PDB entry 8BX8 | electron microscopy, 30.30 A resolution (very low resolution: no residue pairs are listed; an interface is given only as per-side residue counts) | chains A and Q of the 18 polymer chains in the assembly

== Chain A ==
Molecule: Dynein heavy chain, outer arm protein
Source organism: Tetrahymena thermophila
UniProt: Q22A67 (Q22A67_TETTS); numbering as in UniProt (aligned over 1-4620)
Sequence (4620 residues; row label = number of the first residue in the row):
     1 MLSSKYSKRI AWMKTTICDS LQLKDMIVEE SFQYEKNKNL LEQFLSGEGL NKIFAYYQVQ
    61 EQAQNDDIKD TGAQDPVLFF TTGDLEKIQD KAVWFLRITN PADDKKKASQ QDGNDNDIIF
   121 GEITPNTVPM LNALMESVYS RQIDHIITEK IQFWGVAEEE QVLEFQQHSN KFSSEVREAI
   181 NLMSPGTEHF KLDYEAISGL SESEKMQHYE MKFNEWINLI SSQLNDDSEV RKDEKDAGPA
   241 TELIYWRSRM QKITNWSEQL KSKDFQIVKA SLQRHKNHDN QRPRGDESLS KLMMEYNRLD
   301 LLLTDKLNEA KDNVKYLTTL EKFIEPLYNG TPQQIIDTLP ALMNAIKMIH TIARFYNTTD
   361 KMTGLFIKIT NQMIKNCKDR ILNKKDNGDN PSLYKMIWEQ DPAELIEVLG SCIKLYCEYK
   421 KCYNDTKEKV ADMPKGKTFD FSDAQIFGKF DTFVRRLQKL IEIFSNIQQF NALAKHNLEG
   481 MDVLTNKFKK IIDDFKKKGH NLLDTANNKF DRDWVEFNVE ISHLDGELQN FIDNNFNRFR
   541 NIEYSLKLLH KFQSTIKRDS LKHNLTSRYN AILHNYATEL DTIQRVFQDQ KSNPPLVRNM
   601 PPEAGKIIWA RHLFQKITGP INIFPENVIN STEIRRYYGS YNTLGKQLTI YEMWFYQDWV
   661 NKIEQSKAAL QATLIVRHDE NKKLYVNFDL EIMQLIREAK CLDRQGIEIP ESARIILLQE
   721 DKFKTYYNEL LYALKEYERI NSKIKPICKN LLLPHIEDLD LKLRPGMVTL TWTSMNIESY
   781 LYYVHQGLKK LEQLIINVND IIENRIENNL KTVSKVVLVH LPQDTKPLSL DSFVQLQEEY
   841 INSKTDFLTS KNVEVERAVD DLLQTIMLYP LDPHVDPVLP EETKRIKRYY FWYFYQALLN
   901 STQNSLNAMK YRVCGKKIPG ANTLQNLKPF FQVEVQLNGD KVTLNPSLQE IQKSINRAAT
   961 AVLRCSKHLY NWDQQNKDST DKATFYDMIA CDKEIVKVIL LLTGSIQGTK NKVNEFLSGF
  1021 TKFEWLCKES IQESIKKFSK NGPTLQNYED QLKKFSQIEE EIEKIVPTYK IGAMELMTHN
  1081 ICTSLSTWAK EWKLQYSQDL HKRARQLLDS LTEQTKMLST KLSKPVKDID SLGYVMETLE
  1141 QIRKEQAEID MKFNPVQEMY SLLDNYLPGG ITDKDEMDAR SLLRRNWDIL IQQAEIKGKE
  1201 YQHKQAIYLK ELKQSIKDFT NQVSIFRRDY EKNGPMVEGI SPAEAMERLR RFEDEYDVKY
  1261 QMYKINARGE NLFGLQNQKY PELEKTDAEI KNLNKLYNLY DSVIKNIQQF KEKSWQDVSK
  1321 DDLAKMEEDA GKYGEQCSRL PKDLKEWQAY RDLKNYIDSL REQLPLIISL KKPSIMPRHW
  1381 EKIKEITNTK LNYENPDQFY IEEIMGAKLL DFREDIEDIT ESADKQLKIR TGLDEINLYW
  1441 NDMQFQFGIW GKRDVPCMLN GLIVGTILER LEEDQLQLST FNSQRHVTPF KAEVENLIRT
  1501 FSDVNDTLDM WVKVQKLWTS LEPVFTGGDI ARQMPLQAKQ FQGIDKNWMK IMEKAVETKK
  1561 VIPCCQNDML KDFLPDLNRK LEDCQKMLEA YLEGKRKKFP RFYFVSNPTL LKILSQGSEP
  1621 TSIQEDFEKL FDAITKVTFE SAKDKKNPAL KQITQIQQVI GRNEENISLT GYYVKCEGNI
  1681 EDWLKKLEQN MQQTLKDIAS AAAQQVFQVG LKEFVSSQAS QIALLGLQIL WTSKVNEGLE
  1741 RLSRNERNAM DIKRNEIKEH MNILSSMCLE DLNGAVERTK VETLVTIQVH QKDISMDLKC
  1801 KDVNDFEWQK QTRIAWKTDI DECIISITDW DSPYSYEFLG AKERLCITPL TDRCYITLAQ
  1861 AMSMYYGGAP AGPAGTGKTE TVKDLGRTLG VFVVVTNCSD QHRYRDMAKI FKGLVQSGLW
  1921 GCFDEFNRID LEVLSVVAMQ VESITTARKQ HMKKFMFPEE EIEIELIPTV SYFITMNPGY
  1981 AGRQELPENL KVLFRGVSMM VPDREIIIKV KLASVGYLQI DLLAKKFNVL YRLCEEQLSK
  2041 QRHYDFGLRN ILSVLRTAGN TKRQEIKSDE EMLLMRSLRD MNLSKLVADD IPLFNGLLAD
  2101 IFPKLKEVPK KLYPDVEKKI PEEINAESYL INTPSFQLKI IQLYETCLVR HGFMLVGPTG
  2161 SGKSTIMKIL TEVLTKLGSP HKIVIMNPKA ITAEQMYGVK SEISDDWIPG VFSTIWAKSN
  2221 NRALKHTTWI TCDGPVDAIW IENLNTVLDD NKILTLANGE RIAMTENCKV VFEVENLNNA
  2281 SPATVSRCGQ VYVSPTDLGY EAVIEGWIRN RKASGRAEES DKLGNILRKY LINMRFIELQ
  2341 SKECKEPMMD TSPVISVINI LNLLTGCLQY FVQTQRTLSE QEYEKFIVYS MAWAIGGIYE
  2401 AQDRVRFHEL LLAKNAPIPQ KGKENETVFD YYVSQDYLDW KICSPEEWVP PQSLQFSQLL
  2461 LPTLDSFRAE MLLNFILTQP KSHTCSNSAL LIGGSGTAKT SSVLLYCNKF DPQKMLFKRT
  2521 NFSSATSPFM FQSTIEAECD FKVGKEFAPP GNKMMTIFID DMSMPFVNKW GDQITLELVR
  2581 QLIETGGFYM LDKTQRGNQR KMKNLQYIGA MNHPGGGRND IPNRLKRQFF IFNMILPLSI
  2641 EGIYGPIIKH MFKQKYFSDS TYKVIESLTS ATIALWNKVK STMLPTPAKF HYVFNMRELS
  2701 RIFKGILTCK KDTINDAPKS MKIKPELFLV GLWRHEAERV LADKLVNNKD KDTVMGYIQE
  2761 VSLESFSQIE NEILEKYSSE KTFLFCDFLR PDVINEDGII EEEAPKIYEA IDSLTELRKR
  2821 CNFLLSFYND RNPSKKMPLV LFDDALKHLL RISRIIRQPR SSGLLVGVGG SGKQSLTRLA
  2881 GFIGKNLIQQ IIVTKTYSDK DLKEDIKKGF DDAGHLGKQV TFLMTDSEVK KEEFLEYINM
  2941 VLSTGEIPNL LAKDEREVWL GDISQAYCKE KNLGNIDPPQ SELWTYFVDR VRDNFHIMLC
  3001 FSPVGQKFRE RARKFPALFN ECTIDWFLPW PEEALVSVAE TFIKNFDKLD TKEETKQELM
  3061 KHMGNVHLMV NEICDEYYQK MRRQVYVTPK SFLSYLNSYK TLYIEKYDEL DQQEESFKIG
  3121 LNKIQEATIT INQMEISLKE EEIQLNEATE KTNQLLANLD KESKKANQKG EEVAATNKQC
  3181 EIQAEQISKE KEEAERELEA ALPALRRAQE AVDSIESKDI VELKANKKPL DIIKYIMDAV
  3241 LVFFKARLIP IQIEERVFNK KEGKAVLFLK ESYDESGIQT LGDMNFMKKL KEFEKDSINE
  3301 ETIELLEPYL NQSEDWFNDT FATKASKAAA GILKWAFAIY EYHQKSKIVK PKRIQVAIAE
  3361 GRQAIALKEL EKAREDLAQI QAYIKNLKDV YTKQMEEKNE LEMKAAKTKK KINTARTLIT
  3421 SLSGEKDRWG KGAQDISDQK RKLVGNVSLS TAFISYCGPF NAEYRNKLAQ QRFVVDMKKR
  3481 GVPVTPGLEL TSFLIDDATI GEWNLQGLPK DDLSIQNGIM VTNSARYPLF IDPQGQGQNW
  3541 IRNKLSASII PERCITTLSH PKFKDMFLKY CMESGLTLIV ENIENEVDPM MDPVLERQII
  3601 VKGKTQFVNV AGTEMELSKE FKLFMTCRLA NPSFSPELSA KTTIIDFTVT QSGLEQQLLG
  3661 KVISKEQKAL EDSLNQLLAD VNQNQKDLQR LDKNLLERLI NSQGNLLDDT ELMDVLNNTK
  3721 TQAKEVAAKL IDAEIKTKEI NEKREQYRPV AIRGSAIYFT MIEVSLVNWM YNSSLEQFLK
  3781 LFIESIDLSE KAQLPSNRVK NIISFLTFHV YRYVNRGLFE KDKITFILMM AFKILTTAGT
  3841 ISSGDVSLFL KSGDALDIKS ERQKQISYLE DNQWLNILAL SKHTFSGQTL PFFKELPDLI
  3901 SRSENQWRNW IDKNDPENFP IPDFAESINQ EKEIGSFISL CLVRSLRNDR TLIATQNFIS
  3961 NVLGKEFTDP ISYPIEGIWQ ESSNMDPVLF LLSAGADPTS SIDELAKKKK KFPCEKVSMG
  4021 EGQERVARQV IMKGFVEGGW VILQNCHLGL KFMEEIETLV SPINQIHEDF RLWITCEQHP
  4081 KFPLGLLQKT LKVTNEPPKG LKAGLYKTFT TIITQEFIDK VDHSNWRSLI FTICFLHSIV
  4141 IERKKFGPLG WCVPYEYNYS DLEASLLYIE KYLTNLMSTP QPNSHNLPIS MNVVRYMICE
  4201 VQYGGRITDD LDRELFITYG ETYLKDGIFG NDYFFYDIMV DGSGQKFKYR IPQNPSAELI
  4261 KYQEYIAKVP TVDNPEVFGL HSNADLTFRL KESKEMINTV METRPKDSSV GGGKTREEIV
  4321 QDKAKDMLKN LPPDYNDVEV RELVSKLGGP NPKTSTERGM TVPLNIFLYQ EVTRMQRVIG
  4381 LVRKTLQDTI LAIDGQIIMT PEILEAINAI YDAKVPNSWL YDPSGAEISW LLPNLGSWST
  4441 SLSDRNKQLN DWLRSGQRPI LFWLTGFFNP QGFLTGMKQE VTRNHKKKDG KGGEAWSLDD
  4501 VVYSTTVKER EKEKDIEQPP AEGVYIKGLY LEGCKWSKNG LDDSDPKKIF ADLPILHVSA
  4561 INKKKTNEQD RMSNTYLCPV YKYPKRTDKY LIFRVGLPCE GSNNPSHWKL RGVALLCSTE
Unresolved in the structure: 1-4, 66-80, 183-192, 225-230, 289-305, 325, 352-357, 385-395, 439-441, 474-477, 541-543, 559-562, 626-631, 823-829, 914-929, 946-947, 975-982, 1236-1245, 1320-1322, 1369-1376, 1409, 1454-1457, 4181-4184, 4242-4244, 4490-4492, 4565-4571, 4620
Sequence notes: conflict Lys-4488 (Gly in Q22A67)
Bound ions: Mg2+: Ser-2164 (together with ATP)
Residues lining bound ligands:
  - ADP (adenosine-5'-diphosphate): Leu-2459, Leu-2460, Leu-2461, Thr-2463, Gly-2494, Ser-2495, Gly-2496, Thr-2497, Ala-2498, Lys-2499, Thr-2500, Ser-2501, Leu-2505, Ile-2643, Tyr-2644, Met-2696, Arg-2697, Ser-2700
  - ADP: Pro-2838, Leu-2839, Val-2840, Phe-2842, Ala-2845, Gly-2869, Gly-2870, Ser-2871, Gly-2872, Lys-2873, Gln-2874, Ser-2875, Trp-3030, Lys-3090, Leu-3093
  - ATP: Tyr-2129, Leu-2130, Ile-2131, Phe-2136, Pro-2158, Thr-2159, Gly-2160, Ser-2161, Gly-2162, Lys-2163, Ser-2164, Thr-2165, Glu-2273, Leu-2298, Ala-2302, Val-2303, Gly-2306, Ile-2358, His-2483, Thr-2484, Glu-2584, Arg-2624, Arg-2627

== Chain Q ==
Molecule: Dynein light chain 1
Source organism: Tetrahymena thermophila
UniProt: Q1HGH9 (Q1HGH9_TETTH); residue numbers follow UniProt; this construct covers 1-202
Sequence (202 residues; each row starts with the number of its first residue):
     1 MSKGTTCQKA IVNWEAANPG KNPSEAEEIK LIFQIPPIEK MDGPVLNTLT KCKKLSLSSN
    61 SIDKMISLNM LRNLEILSLS RNVIKKISGL EDIGGTLRQL WLSYNFIEKL DGLNNCSVLQ
   121 TLYIGNNRIK NWEELDKLKD LPELENVLFY GNPIYEQVKE DPKLIVLKKL PTLKNVDGYI
   181 IDDSVLEKVK QIADIPISAK QL
Unresolved in the structure: 1, 193-202

== Chain A / chain Q interface ==
At this resolution (30 A) residue pairs are not listed: 49 residues of chain A and 69 of chain Q lie at the interface.

== Summary ==
49 residues of chain A and 69 residues of chain Q are in contact. Chain A binds ADP and ATP.
Chain A is Dynein heavy chain, outer arm protein and chain Q is Dynein light chain 1, both from Tetrahymena
thermophila; the structure, In situ outer dynein arm from Chlamydomonas reinhardtii in the post-power stroke
state, was determined by electron microscopy (same publication as 8BWY).
